7V3H - chains A and M of the 12 polymer chains in the assembly; structure by electron microscopy, 3.60 A resolution.

== Chain A ==
Molecule: Envelope protein E
Source organism: Dengue virus type 2 (strain Thailand/NGS-C/1944)
Reference sequence: P14340 (POLG_DEN2N); residues 1-495 here correspond to UniProt positions 281-775 (UniProt number = residue number + 280)
Chain sequence (495 residues; row label = number of the first residue in the row):
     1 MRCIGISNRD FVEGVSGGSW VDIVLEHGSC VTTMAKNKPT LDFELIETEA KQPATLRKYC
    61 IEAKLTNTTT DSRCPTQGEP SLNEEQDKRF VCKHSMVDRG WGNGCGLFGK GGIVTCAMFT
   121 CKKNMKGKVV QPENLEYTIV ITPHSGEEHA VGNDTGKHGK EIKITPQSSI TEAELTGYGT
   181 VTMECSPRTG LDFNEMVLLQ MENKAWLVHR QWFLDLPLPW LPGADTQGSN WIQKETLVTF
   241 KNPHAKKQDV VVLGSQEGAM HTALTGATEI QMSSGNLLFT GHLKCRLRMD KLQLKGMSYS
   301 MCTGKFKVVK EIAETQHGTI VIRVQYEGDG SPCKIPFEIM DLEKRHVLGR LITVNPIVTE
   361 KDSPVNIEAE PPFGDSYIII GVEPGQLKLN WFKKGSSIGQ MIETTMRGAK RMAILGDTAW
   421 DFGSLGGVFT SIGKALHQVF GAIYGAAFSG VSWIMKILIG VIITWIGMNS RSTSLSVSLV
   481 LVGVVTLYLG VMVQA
Curated features (UniProtKB/Swiss-Prot):
  - region: Asp98 to Gly111 (Fusion peptide)
  - site: Ala495 (Cleavage)
  - glycosylation (N-linked (GlcNAc...) asparagine): Asn67, Asn153
Covalently attached groups: N-acetylglucosamine (NAG) linked to Asn67

== Chain M ==
Molecule: C10 IgG heavy chain variable region
Source organism: Homo sapiens
Chain sequence (109 residues; each row starts with the number of its first residue):
     2 SALTQPASVS GSPGQSITIS CTGTSSDVGG FNYVSWFQQH PGKAPKLMLY DVTSRPSGVS
    62 SRFSGSKSGN TASLTISGLQ AEDEADYYCS SHTSRGTWVF GGGTKLTVL

== How chain A and chain M interact ==
Contacting residue pairs (8):
  Glu148(A) - Ser55(M)  hydrogen bond
  Glu148(A) - Arg56(M)
  His149(A) - Tyr51(M)
  His149(A) - Ser55(M)
  Lys310(A) - Val53(M)
  Arg323(A) - Ser55(M)
  Asp362(A) - Arg56(M)
  Asp362(A) - Ser62(M)
Other interface residues (no listed pair), chain A (6 interface residues in all): Val309
Other interface residues (no listed pair), chain M (7 interface residues in all): Asp52, Thr54

== In short ==
6 residues of chain A and 7 residues of chain M are in contact; the contacts include 1 hydrogen bond. The
hydrogen-bonded pair is Glu148(A)-Ser55(M).
Chain A is Envelope protein E (Dengue virus type 2 (strain Thailand/NGS-C/1944)) and chain M is C10 IgG heavy
chain variable region (Homo sapiens); the structure, DENV2_NGC_Fab_C10 28degrees (3Fab:3E), was determined by
electron microscopy (same publication as 7V3F, 7V3G, 7V3I and 7V3J).
